4WWQ - chains A and B; structure by X-ray diffraction, 1.80 A resolution.

# Chain A (and B)
Protein: Growth factor receptor-bound protein 7
Source organism: Homo sapiens
Notes: fragment: SH2 domain residues 438-555; chain B of this document is another copy of the same molecule, construct and numbering; everything in this record applies to it too
Reference sequence: Q14451 (GRB7_HUMAN), isoform Q14451-3; residues 415-532 here correspond to UniProt positions 438-555 (UniProt number = residue number + 23)
Sequence (120 residues; each row starts with the number of its first residue):
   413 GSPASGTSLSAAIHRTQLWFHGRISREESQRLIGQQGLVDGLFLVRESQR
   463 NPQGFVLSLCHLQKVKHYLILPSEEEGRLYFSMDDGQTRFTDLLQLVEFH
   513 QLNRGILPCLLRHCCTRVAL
Disordered / not traced: 413-420 (chain B: 413)
Differences from the reference sequence: expression tag (413-414)
Residues lining bound ligands: malonic acid (MLA): Arg438, Arg458, Glu459, Ser460, Gln461, Arg462, Val468

# Interface between chain A and chain B
Contacting residue pairs - 21 pairs, chain A then chain B:
  Trp431(A) with Cys527(B)
  Gln448(A) with Arg524(B), hydrogen bond (backbone-side chain)
  Val451(A) with Gln448(B); Val451(B), hydrophobic
  Leu506(A) with Arg529(B)
  Val509(A) with Thr528(B)
  Glu510(A) with Thr528(B); Arg529(B), salt bridge; Val530(B)
  Gln513(A) with Leu430(B); Cys526(B), hydrogen bond (side chain-backbone); Thr528(B), hydrogen bond; Val530(B)
  Leu514(A) with Leu430(B), hydrophobic
  His525(A) with Leu454(B); Arg524(B); His525(B), hydrogen bond (side chain-backbone); Cys526(B)
  Cys526(A) with His525(B), hydrogen bond (backbone-backbone); Cys527(B), disulfide
  Thr528(A) with His525(B)
Other interface residues (no listed pair), chain A (13 interface residues in all): Leu430, Arg524
Other interface residues (no listed pair), chain B (12 interface residues in all): Arg427
Inter-chain disulfides: Cys526(A)-Cys527(B)

# Overview
13 residues of chain A and 12 residues of chain B are in contact, with 1 disulfide bond, 5 hydrogen bonds and
1 salt bridge. Polar contacts include Glu510(A)-Arg529(B), Gln448(A)-Arg524(B) and Gln513(A)-Cys526(B).
Ligands of chain A: malonic acid.
Chain A and chain B are both Growth factor receptor-bound protein 7 (Homo sapiens); the structure, Apo
structure of the Grb7 SH2 domain, was determined by X-ray diffraction, deposited together with 4X6S.
